Entry 2EUM (X-ray diffraction, 2.30 A resolution); this record covers chain A.

# Chain A
Name: Glycolipid transfer protein
Source organism: Homo sapiens
Reference sequence: Q9NZD2 (GLTP_HUMAN); aligned to UniProt positions 1-209 over residues 1-209 (the alignment contains insertions or deletions, so no single offset holds)
Sequence (209 residues; each row starts with the number of its first residue):
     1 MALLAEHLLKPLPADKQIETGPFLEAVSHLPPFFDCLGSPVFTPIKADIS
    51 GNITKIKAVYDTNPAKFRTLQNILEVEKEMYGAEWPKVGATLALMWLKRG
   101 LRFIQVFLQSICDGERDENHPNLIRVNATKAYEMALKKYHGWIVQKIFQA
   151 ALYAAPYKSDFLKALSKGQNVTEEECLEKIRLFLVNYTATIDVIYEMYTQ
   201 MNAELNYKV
Not modelled in the structure: 1-3, 168
Residues lining bound ligands: beta-D-glucopyranose / beta-D-galactopyranose / octanoic acid (caprylic acid) / sphingosine: Phe34, Pro44, Ile45, Asp48, Ile49, Asn52, Lys55, Leu92, Ala93, Trp96, Gly100, Phe103, Leu136, His140, Ile147, Tyr207, Val209
Swiss-Prot annotation at these positions:
  - region: Ile45 to Lys66 (2 X 12 AA approximate tandem repeats)
  - binding site (beta-D-galactosyl-(1->4)-beta-D-glucosyl-(1<->1)-N-[(9Z)-octadecenoyl]-sphing-4-enine): Asp48 to Lys55, His140, Tyr207
  - modified residue: Ala2 (N-acetylalanine)
From the paper describing this entry:
  - contacts within the chain: His7-His29 (pi stacking)
  - binding site for sphingosine: Asp48, Val209
  - binding site for octanoic acid (caprylic acid): His140
  - binding site for beta-D-galactopyranose: Lys55
  - binding site for beta-D-glucopyranose: Tyr207

# Overview
Chain A binds beta-D-glucopyranose / beta-D-galactopyranose / octanoic acid (caprylic acid) / sphingosine.
From UniProt: 10 beta-D-galactosyl-(1->4)-beta-D-glucosyl-(1<->1)-N-[(9Z)-octadecenoyl]-sphing-4-enine-binding
residues. The paper reports a binding site for sphingosine at Asp48 and Val209; a binding site for octanoic
acid (caprylic acid) at His140.
Chain A is Glycolipid transfer protein (Homo sapiens); the structure, Crystal structure of human Glycolipid
Transfer Protein complexed with 8:0 Lactosylceramide, was determined by X-ray diffraction, deposited together
with 2EUK, 2EVD, 2EVL, 2EVS and 2EVT.
